Entry 8EB7 (electron microscopy, 3.80 A resolution); this record covers chains T and b of the 36 polymer chains in the assembly.

Chain T:
Name: Packaged DNA stabilization protein gp10
Organism: Salmonella phage P22
UniProtKB: P26749 (VG10_BPP22); residue numbers follow UniProt; this construct covers 2-472
Chain sequence (471 residues; each row starts with the number of its first residue):
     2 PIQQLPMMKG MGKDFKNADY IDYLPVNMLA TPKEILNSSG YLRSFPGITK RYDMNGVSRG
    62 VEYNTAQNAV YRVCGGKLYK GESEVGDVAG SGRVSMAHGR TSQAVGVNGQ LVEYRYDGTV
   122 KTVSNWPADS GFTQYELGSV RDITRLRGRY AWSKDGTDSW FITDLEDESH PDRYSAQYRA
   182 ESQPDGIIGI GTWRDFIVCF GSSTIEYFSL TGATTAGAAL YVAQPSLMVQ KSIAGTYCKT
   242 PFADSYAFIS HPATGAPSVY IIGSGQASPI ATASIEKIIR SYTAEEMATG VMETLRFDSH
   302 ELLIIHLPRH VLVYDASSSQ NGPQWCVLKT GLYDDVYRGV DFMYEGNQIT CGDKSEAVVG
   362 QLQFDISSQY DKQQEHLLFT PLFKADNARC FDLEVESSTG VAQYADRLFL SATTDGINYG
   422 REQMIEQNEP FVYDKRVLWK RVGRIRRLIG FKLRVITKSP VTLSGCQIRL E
Construct notes: conflict Ser233 (Gly in P26749)

Chain b:
Name: Tail spike protein
Organism: Salmonella phage P22
Notes: EC 3.2.1.-
UniProtKB: P12528 (FIBER_BPP22); residue numbers follow UniProt; this construct covers 6-116
Chain sequence (111 residues; row label = number of the first residue in the row):
     6 ANVVVSNPRP IFTESRSFKA VANGKIYIGQ IDTDPVNPAN QIPVYIENED GSHVQITQPL
    66 IINAAGKIVY NGQLVKIVTV QGHSMAIYDA NGSQVDYIAN VLKYDPDQYS I

Chain T / chain b interface:
Residue-residue contacts (25):
  Leu333(T) - Asp37(b)
  Tyr334(T) - Ile36(b)
  Tyr334(T) - Asn105(b)
  Gln374(T) - Thr38(b)
  Gln374(T) - Asn45(b)  hydrogen bond
  Glu376(T) - Asp37(b)
  Tyr405(T) - Val41(b)
  Tyr405(T) - Asn42(b)  hydrogen bond
  Asp407(T) - Asn42(b)  hydrogen bond
  Arg408(T) - Asp39(b)  salt bridge
  Arg408(T) - Tyr93(b)  hydrogen bond
  Phe410(T) - Thr38(b)
  Phe410(T) - Asp39(b)
  Phe410(T) - Tyr102(b)
  Glu423(T) - Gln99(b)  hydrogen bond (backbone-side chain)
  Glu423(T) - Tyr102(b)
  Met425(T) - Asp39(b)
  Met425(T) - Ala91(b)  hydrophobic
  Met425(T) - Tyr93(b)
  Met425(T) - Gln99(b)  hydrogen bond (backbone-side chain)
  Met425(T) - Tyr102(b)  hydrophobic
  Arg455(T) - Asp37(b)  salt bridge
  Arg455(T) - Tyr102(b)
  Ile457(T) - Asp37(b)
  Ile457(T) - Thr38(b)
Other interface residues (no listed pair), chain T (14 interface residues in all): Arg422, Gln424
Other interface residues (no listed pair), chain b (13 interface residues in all): Pro40

In short:
The interface between chain T and chain b involves 14 residues on one side and 13 on the other, with 6
hydrogen bonds and 2 salt bridges. Polar pairs include Arg408(T)-Asp39(b), Arg455(T)-Asp37(b) and
Gln374(T)-Asn45(b).
Chain T is Packaged DNA stabilization protein gp10 and chain b is Tail spike protein, both from Salmonella
phage P22; the structure, Cryo-EM structure of the in-situ gp4-gp10-gp9N from bacteriophage P22, was
determined by electron microscopy.
